Entry 6J29 (X-ray diffraction, 1.60 A resolution); this record covers chains A and C of the 3 polymer chains in the assembly.

[Chain A]
Name: HLA-A*3003
From: Homo sapiens
Sequence (274 residues; numbered 1 to 274; the number before each row is that of its first residue):
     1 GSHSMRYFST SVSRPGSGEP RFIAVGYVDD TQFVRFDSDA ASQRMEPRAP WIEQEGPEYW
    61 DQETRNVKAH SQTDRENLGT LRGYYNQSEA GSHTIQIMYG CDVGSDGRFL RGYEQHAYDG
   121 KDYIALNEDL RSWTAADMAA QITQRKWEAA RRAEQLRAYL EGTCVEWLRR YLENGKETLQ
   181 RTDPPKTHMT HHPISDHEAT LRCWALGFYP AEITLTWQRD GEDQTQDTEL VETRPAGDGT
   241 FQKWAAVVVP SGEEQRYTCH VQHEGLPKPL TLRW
Cystine bridges: Cys101-Cys164, Cys203-Cys259
What the authors report for this chain:
  - specificity-determining residues: Asn77

[Chain C]
Name: MTB
Sequence (9 residues; row label = number of the first residue in the row):
     1 QIMYNYPAM

[Chain A / chain C interface]
Contacting residue pairs (45; chain A residue first):
  Met5(A) - Gln1(C)
  Tyr7(A) - Gln1(C)  hydrogen bond (side chain-backbone)
  Tyr7(A) - Ile2(C)  hydrophobic
  Ser9(A) - Tyr6(C)  hydrogen bond
  Met45(A) - Ile2(C)  hydrophobic
  Gln62(A) - Gln1(C)  hydrogen bond
  Glu63(A) - Gln1(C)
  Glu63(A) - Ile2(C)  hydrogen bond (side chain-backbone)
  Asn66(A) - Ile2(C)
  Asn66(A) - Met3(C)
  Asn66(A) - Tyr4(C)
  Val67(A) - Ile2(C)
  Ala69(A) - Asn5(C)
  His70(A) - Ile2(C)
  His70(A) - Met3(C)  hydrogen bond (side chain-backbone)
  His70(A) - Tyr4(C)
  His70(A) - Asn5(C)
  His70(A) - Tyr6(C)
  Thr73(A) - Tyr6(C)
  Thr73(A) - Pro7(C)
  Asp74(A) - Tyr6(C)
  Asn77(A) - Pro7(C)  hydrogen bond (side chain-backbone)
  Asn77(A) - Ala8(C)
  Asn77(A) - Met9(C)  hydrogen bond (side chain-backbone)
  Thr80(A) - Met9(C)
  Leu81(A) - Met9(C)  hydrophobic
  Tyr84(A) - Met9(C)  hydrogen bond (side chain-backbone)
  Ile97(A) - Tyr6(C)  hydrophobic
  Tyr99(A) - Ile2(C)
  Tyr99(A) - Met3(C)  hydrogen bond (side chain-backbone)
  Tyr99(A) - Tyr6(C)
  Glu114(A) - Met3(C)
  His116(A) - Met9(C)
  Thr143(A) - Met9(C)  hydrogen bond (side chain-backbone)
  Lys146(A) - Met9(C)  hydrogen bond (side chain-backbone)
  Trp147(A) - Pro7(C)  hydrophobic
  Trp147(A) - Ala8(C)  hydrogen bond (side chain-backbone)
  Arg152(A) - Pro7(C)
  Leu156(A) - Met3(C)  hydrophobic
  Tyr159(A) - Gln1(C)  hydrogen bond (side chain-backbone)
  Tyr159(A) - Ile2(C)
  Tyr159(A) - Met3(C)
  Thr163(A) - Gln1(C)
  Trp167(A) - Gln1(C)
  Tyr171(A) - Gln1(C)  hydrogen bond (side chain-backbone)
Also at the interface, not in a pair above, chain A (33 interface residues in all): Phe22, Tyr59, Ile95, Tyr123
Interface features reported in the paper:
  - specific contacts: His116(A)-Met9(C)

[Overview]
The interface between chain A and chain C involves 33 residues on one side and 9 on the other, with 14
hydrogen bonds. Among the polar pairs are Tyr7(A)-Gln1(C), Ser9(A)-Tyr6(C) and Gln62(A)-Gln1(C). The authors
report a contact between His116(A) and Met9(C). The paper reports the specificity determinant Asn77(A).
Here chain A is HLA-A*3003 (Homo sapiens) and chain C is MTB. Entry 6J29 (The structure of HLA-A*3003/MTB) was
determined by X-ray diffraction (same publication as 6J1V, 6J1W and 6J2A).
